PDB entry 6BFK | X-ray diffraction, 1.75 A resolution | chains A and F of the 3 polymer chains in the assembly

[Chain A]
Protein: Caspase-3
Source organism: Homo sapiens
Notes: EC 3.4.22.56
UniProt: P42574 (CASP3_HUMAN); numbering as in UniProt (aligned over 1-175)
Chain sequence (175 residues; each row starts with the number of its first residue):
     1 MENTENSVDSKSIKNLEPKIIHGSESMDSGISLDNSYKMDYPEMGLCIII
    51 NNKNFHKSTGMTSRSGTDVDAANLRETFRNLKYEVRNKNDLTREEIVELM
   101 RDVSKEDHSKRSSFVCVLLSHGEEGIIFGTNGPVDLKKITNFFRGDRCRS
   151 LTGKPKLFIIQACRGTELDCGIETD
Unresolved in the structure: 1-28, 172-175
Ion coordination: Na+ site 1: Ile160, Ala162 (shared with 1 residue of chain C); Na+ site 2: Gln161 (shared with 1 residue of chain C)
Curated features (UniProtKB/Swiss-Prot):
  - active site: His121, Cys163
  - modified residue: Met1 (N-acetylmethionine), Lys11 (N6-acetyllysine), Ser26 (Phosphoserine), Cys163 (S-nitrosocysteine)
  - mutagenesis: Asp9 (D9A: In P3-D3A mutant; abolished cleavage and activation, leading to prevent thiol protease activity; when associated with A-28 and A-175), Asp28 (D28A: In P3-D3A mutant; abolished cleavage and activation, leading to prevent thiol protease activity; when associated with A-9 and A-175), Asp175 (D175A: In P3-D3A mutant; abolished cleavage and activation, leading to prevent thiol protease activity; when associated with A-9 and A-28)
Reported in the primary citation:
  - post-translational modification sites: Ser150, Thr152, Thr174 (citing earlier work)
  - allosteric site: Ser150 (citing earlier work)
  - allosteric site: Thr152
  - catalytic residues: His121, Cys163 (citing earlier work)

[Chain F]
Protein: Ac-asp-glu-val-asp-cmk
Source organism: Homo sapiens
Chain sequence (6 residues; each row starts with the number of its first residue):
     1 XDEVDX
Modified positions: ACE (acetyl group) at position 1; 0QE (chloromethane) at position 6

[Interface between chain A and chain F]
Residue-residue contacts (7; chain A residue first):
  Arg64(A) - Asp5(F)  salt bridge
  Ser120(A) - Asp5(F)
  His121(A) - Asp5(F)
  Gly122(A) - Asp5(F)  hydrogen bond (backbone-backbone)
  Gln161(A) - Asp5(F)  hydrogen bond
  Cys163(A) - Asp5(F)  hydrogen bond (side chain-backbone)
  Cys163(A) - 0QE_6(F)
Other interface residues (no listed pair), chain A (9 interface residues in all): Ser63, Ser65, Ala162
Other interface residues (no listed pair), chain F (4 interface residues in all): Glu3, Val4

[Summary]
Chain A and chain F form an interface of 9 and 4 residues respectively; the contacts include 3 hydrogen bonds
and 1 salt bridge. Polar contacts include Arg64(A)-Asp5(F), Gln161(A)-Asp5(F) and Cys163(A)-Asp5(F). From the
paper: catalytic residues His121(A) and Cys163(A); an allosteric site at Ser150(A) and Thr152(A).
Chain A is Caspase-3 and chain F is Ac-asp-glu-val-asp-cmk, both from Homo sapiens; the structure, Caspase-3
Mutant- T245A, was determined by X-ray diffraction (same publication as 6BDV, 6BFJ, 6BFL, 6BFO, 6BG0, 6BG1 and
7 further entries).
